PDB entry 6FQ0 | X-ray diffraction, 2.50 A resolution | chains A and B

== Chain A ==
Name: CsuC
Organism: Acinetobacter baumannii
UniProt: Q6XBY4 (Q6XBY4_ACIBA); residues 1-243 here correspond to UniProt positions 35-277 (UniProt number = residue number + 34)
Amino-acid sequence (243 residues; numbered 1 to 243; the number before each row is that of its first residue):
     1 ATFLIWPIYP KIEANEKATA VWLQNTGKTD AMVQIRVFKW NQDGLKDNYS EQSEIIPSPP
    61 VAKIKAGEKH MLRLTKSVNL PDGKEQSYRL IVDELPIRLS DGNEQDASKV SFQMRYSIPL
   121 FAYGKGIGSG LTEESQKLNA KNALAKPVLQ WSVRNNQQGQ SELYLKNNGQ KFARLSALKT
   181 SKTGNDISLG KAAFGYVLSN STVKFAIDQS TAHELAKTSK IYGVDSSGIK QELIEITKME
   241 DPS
Unresolved in the structure: 97-107, 155-161, 183-194, 208-210, 240-243

== Chain B ==
Name: CsuA/B
Organism: Acinetobacter baumannii
UniProt: Q6XBY7 (Q6XBY7_ACIBA); the construct has insertions or renumbered stretches relative to UniProt, so the offset changes along the chain: 1-3 = UniProt 26-28; 10-152 = UniProt 38-180
Amino-acid sequence (152 residues; numbered 1 to 152; the number before each row is that of its first residue):
     1 AVTHHHHHHS TGCTVGGSQT EGNMNKFGTL NFGKTSGTWN NVLTAEVASA ATGGNISVTC
    61 DGTDPVDFTV AIDGGERTDR TLKNTASADV VAYNVYRDAA RTNLYVVNQP QQFTTVSGQA
   121 TAVPIFGAIA PNTGTPKAQG DYKDTLLVTV NF
Unresolved in the structure: 1-7, 18-28, 87-88, 138-140
Sequence notes: linker (4-9)
Disulfides: Cys-13/Cys-60
From the paper describing this entry:
  - conformationally variable residues (order/disorder transition): Gln-19 to Lys-26

== Chain A / chain B interface ==
Contacting residue pairs (73; chain A residue first):
  Ala-1(A) with Gly-16(B); Gly-17(B)
  Thr-2(A) with Thr-14(B); Val-15(B); Gly-17(B), hydrogen bond (side chain-backbone)
  Phe-3(A) with Cys-13(B); Thr-14(B); Val-15(B), hydrogen bond (backbone-backbone)
  Leu-4(A) with Cys-13(B); Thr-14(B)
  Ile-5(A) with Gly-12(B); Cys-13(B), hydrogen bond (backbone-backbone); Val-15(B), hydrophobic
  Trp-6(A) with Ser-10(B), hydrogen bond (side chain-backbone); Thr-11(B); Gly-12(B)
  Pro-7(A) with Thr-11(B)
  Ile-8(A) with Thr-11(B), hydrogen bond (backbone-backbone); Cys-13(B), hydrophobic; Phe-152(B), hydrophobic
  Tyr-9(A) with Val-66(B); Phe-152(B)
  Arg-89(A) with Phe-152(B), hydrogen bond (side chain-backbone)
  Ser-108(A) with Leu-30(B); Asn-31(B); Phe-32(B), hydrogen bond (backbone-backbone); Gly-33(B), hydrogen bond (backbone-backbone); Thr-35(B); Leu-82(B); Tyr-142(B)
  Lys-109(A) with Leu-30(B); Asn-31(B); Leu-82(B); Tyr-142(B), hydrogen bond (backbone-backbone); Lys-143(B); Asp-144(B), hydrogen bond (backbone-backbone)
  Val-110(A) with Thr-29(B); Leu-30(B), hydrogen bond (backbone-backbone); Phe-32(B), hydrophobic; Leu-82(B); Tyr-93(B); Asp-144(B); Leu-146(B), hydrophobic
  Ser-111(A) with Thr-29(B); Asp-144(B), hydrogen bond (backbone-backbone); Thr-145(B), hydrogen bond; Leu-146(B), hydrogen bond (backbone-backbone)
  Phe-112(A) with Leu-30(B), hydrophobic; Val-47(B), hydrophobic; Ile-125(B), hydrophobic; Leu-146(B)
  Gln-113(A) with Thr-145(B); Leu-146(B), hydrogen bond (backbone-backbone); Leu-147(B); Val-148(B), hydrogen bond (backbone-backbone)
  Met-114(A) with Ile-56(B), hydrophobic; Val-148(B)
  Arg-115(A) with Val-148(B), hydrogen bond (backbone-backbone); Thr-149(B); Val-150(B), hydrogen bond (backbone-backbone)
  Tyr-116(A) with Val-15(B), hydrophobic; Gly-16(B); Val-150(B)
  Ser-117(A) with Val-150(B), hydrogen bond (backbone-backbone); Asn-151(B); Phe-152(B), hydrogen bond (backbone-backbone)
  Ile-118(A) with Phe-152(B), hydrophobic
  Pro-119(A) with Phe-152(B)
  Leu-131(A) with His-8(B)
  Ser-176(A) with Asp-67(B)
  Tyr-196(A) with Phe-152(B), hydrogen bond (side chain-backbone)
  Ile-229(A) with His-8(B)
  Gln-231(A) with Asp-64(B)
Also at the interface, not in a pair above, chain A (28 interface residues in all): Thr-26
Also at the interface, not in a pair above, chain B (35 interface residues in all): Pro-65
From the paper, about this interface:
  - interface residues, chain A: Val-110(A), Phe-112(A), Met-114(A), Tyr-116(A)

== In short ==
28 residues of chain A and 35 residues of chain B are in contact, with 21 hydrogen bonds. Among the polar
pairs are Thr-2(A)/Gly-17(B), Trp-6(A)/Ser-10(B) and Arg-89(A)/Phe-152(B). The paper reports interface
residues Val-110(A), Phe-112(A) and Met-114(A) among others; conformational variability at Gln-19(B).
Here chain A is CsuC and chain B is CsuA/B, both from Acinetobacter baumannii. Entry 6FQ0 (Crystal structure
of the CsuC-CsuA/B chaperone-subunit preassembly complex of the archaic chaperone-usher Csu pili of
Acinetobacter ...) was determined by X-ray diffraction together with 6FM5 and 6FQA from the same study.
